Entry 4OVF (X-ray diffraction, 2.05 A resolution); this record covers chains A and B.

Chain A (and B):
Molecule: DNA polymerase III subunit beta
Organism: Escherichia coli
Notes: EC 2.7.7.7; chain B of this document is another copy of the same molecule, construct and numbering; everything in this record applies to it too
UniProtKB: U6NCW5 (U6NCW5_ECOLI); residue numbers follow UniProt; this construct covers 1-366
Chain sequence (366 residues; row label = number of the first residue in the row):
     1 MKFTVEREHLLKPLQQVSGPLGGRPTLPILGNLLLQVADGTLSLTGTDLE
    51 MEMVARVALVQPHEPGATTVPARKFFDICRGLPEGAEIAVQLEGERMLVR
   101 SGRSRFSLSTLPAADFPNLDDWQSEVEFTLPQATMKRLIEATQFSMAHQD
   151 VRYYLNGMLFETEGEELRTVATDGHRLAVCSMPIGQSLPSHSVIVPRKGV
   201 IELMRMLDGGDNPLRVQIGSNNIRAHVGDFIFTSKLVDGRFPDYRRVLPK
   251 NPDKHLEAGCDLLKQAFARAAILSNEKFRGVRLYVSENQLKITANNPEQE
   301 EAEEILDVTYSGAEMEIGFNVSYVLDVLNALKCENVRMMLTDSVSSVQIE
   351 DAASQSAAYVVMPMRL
Disordered / not traced: 21-24, 365-366 (chain B: 19-26)
Metal / ion sites: Ca2+ site 1 near Asn-251 (its only coordinating residue here); Ca2+ site 2 near Gly-280 (its only coordinating residue here)
Ligand contacts: 2VG ((2R)-6-chloro-2,3,4,9-tetrahydro-1H-carbazole-2-carboxylic acid): Arg-152, Tyr-154, Leu-155, Thr-172, Gly-174, His-175, Arg-176, Leu-177, Pro-242, Val-247, Val-360, Met-362

Chain A / chain B interface:
Contacting residue pairs (66; chain A residue first):
  Pro-71(A) / Glu-300(B)
  Lys-74(A) / Asn-296(B)
  Lys-74(A) / Glu-298(B)  salt bridge
  Lys-74(A) / Glu-300(B)  salt bridge
  Asp-77(A) / Ile-272(B)
  Ile-78(A) / Ile-272(B)
  Gly-81(A) / Arg-269(B)  hydrogen bond (backbone-side chain)
  Leu-82(A) / Arg-269(B)
  Arg-96(A) / Glu-298(B)  hydrogen bond (side chain-backbone)
  Arg-96(A) / Gln-299(B)  hydrogen bond (side chain-backbone)
  Arg-96(A) / Glu-300(B)
  Arg-103(A) / Gln-289(B)
  Arg-103(A) / Glu-303(B)
  Arg-103(A) / Glu-304(B)
  Arg-103(A) / Ile-305(B)  hydrogen bond (backbone-backbone)
  Arg-103(A) / Asp-307(B)  salt bridge
  Ser-104(A) / Arg-269(B)
  Ser-104(A) / Glu-303(B)
  Ser-104(A) / Glu-304(B)  hydrogen bond
  Arg-105(A) / Glu-301(B)
  Arg-105(A) / Ala-302(B)
  Arg-105(A) / Glu-303(B)  hydrogen bond (backbone-backbone)
  Phe-106(A) / Arg-269(B)
  Phe-106(A) / Glu-301(B)
  Phe-106(A) / Ala-302(B)  hydrophobic
  Phe-106(A) / Glu-304(B)
  Ser-107(A) / Leu-273(B)
  Ser-107(A) / Glu-300(B)
  Ser-107(A) / Glu-301(B)  hydrogen bond (backbone-backbone)
  Leu-108(A) / Leu-273(B)  hydrophobic
  Leu-108(A) / Glu-300(B)
  Ser-109(A) / Glu-300(B)  hydrogen bond
  Gln-265(A) / Gly-81(B)
  Arg-269(A) / Gly-81(B)  hydrogen bond (side chain-backbone)
  Arg-269(A) / Leu-82(B)
  Arg-269(A) / Pro-83(B)
  Arg-269(A) / Ser-104(B)
  Arg-269(A) / Phe-106(B)
  Ile-272(A) / Asp-77(B)
  Ile-272(A) / Ile-78(B)
  Leu-273(A) / Lys-74(B)
  Leu-273(A) / Ser-107(B)
  Leu-273(A) / Leu-108(B)  hydrophobic
  Gln-289(A) / Arg-103(B)  hydrogen bond
  Asn-296(A) / Lys-74(B)
  Glu-298(A) / Lys-74(B)  salt bridge
  Glu-298(A) / Arg-96(B)  hydrogen bond (backbone-side chain)
  Gln-299(A) / Arg-96(B)
  Glu-300(A) / Pro-71(B)
  Glu-300(A) / Lys-74(B)  salt bridge
  Glu-300(A) / Ser-107(B)
  Glu-300(A) / Leu-108(B)
  Glu-300(A) / Ser-109(B)  hydrogen bond
  Glu-301(A) / Arg-105(B)
  Glu-301(A) / Phe-106(B)
  Glu-301(A) / Ser-107(B)  hydrogen bond (backbone-backbone)
  Ala-302(A) / Arg-105(B)
  Ala-302(A) / Phe-106(B)  hydrophobic
  Glu-303(A) / Arg-103(B)
  Glu-303(A) / Ser-104(B)
  Glu-303(A) / Arg-105(B)  salt bridge
  Glu-304(A) / Arg-103(B)
  Glu-304(A) / Ser-104(B)  hydrogen bond
  Glu-304(A) / Phe-106(B)
  Ile-305(A) / Arg-103(B)  hydrogen bond (backbone-backbone)
  Asp-307(A) / Arg-103(B)  salt bridge
Interface residues without a listed pair, chain A (31 interface residues in all): Pro-83, Leu-306
Interface residues without a listed pair, chain B (30 interface residues in all): Leu-306

In short:
Chain A and chain B form an interface of 31 and 30 residues respectively; the contacts include 15 hydrogen
bonds and 7 salt bridges. Polar pairs include Lys-74(A)/Glu-298(B), Lys-74(A)/Glu-300(B) and
Arg-103(A)/Asp-307(B). Chain A binds compound 2VG.
Both chains are DNA polymerase III subunit beta (Escherichia coli). Entry 4OVF (E. coli sliding clamp in
complex with (R)-6-chloro-2,3,4,9-tetrahydro-1H-carbazole-2-carboxylic acid) was determined by X-ray
diffraction (same publication as 4OVG, 4OVH, 4PNU, 4PNV and 4PNW).
